Entry 8ARI (electron microscopy, 3.00 A resolution); this record covers chains A and C of the 34 polymer chains in the assembly.

== Chain A (and C) ==
Protein: C-terminal-binding protein 1
Source organism: Homo sapiens
Notes: EC 1.1.1.-; chain C of this document is another copy of the same molecule, construct and numbering; everything in this record applies to it too
UniProt: Q13363 (CTBP1_HUMAN); numbering as in UniProt (aligned over 1-440)
Sequence (457 residues; numbered -16 to 440; the number before each row is that of its first residue; numbers below 1 keep their minus sign (His-16 is residue -16)):
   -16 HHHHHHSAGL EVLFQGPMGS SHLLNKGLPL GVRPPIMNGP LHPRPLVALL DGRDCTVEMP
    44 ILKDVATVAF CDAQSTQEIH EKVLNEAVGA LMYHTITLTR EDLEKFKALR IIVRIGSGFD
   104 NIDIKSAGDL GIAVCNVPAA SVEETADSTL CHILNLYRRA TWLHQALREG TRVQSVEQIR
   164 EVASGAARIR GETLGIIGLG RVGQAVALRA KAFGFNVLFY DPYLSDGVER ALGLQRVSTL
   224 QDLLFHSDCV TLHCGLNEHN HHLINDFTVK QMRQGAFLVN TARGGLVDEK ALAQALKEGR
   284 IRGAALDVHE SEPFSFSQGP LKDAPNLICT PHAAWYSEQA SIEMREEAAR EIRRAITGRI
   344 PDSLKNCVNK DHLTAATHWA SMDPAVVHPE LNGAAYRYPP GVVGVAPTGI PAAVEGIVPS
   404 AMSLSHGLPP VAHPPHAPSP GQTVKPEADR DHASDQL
Unresolved in the structure: -16 to 26, 358-440 (chain C: -16 to 27, 358-440)
Sequence notes: expression tag (-16 to 0)
UniProt features mapped onto this chain:
  - active site: Arg266, Glu295, His315 (Proton donor)
  - binding site (NAD(+)): Ser100, Ile180 to Val185, Asp204, Cys237 to Asn243, Thr264 to Arg266, Asp290, His315 to Trp318
  - site (Cleavage): Asn375, Gly376, Gly387, Val388, His409, Gly410
  - modified residue (Phosphoserine): Ser300, Ser422
  - cross-link: Lys428 (Glycyl lysine isopeptide (Lys-Gly) (interchain with G-Cter in SUMO))
Residues lining bound ligands: NAD (nicotinamide-adenine-dinucleotide): Ser100, Gly101, Thr128, Ile180, Gly181, Leu182, Gly183, Arg184, Val185, Gly186, Tyr203, Asp204, Pro205, Tyr206, Leu207, His236, Cys237, Gly238, Asn240, Asn243, Thr264, Ala265, Arg266, Asp290, Val291, His315, Ala317, Trp318

== How chain A and chain C interact ==
Pairs across the interface (23):
  Pro121(A) - Asp209(C)
  Ala122(A) - Asp209(C)
  Ala122(A) - Gly210(C)
  Glu126(A) - Arg213(C)
  Arg184(A) - Ser208(C)
  Arg184(A) - Asp209(C)  hydrogen bond (side chain-backbone)
  Arg184(A) - Ala214(C)
  Leu191(A) - Ala214(C)
  Leu191(A) - Leu215(C)  hydrophobic
  Ser208(A) - Arg184(C)
  Asp209(A) - Pro121(C)
  Asp209(A) - Ala122(C)
  Asp209(A) - Arg184(C)  hydrogen bond (backbone-side chain)
  Asp209(A) - Asn349(C)
  Gly210(A) - Ala122(C)
  Arg213(A) - Ala123(C)
  Arg213(A) - Glu126(C)
  Arg213(A) - Glu326(C)  salt bridge
  Ala214(A) - Arg184(C)
  Ala214(A) - Leu191(C)
  Leu215(A) - Leu191(C)  hydrophobic
  Glu326(A) - Arg213(C)  salt bridge
  Asn349(A) - Asp209(C)
Other interface residues (no listed pair), chain A (17 interface residues in all): Ala123, Val125, Gln187, Ala188
Other interface residues (no listed pair), chain C (17 interface residues in all): Val125, Gln187, Ala188

== Summary ==
Chain A and chain C each contribute 17 residues to their interface; the contacts include 2 hydrogen bonds and
2 salt bridges. Polar contacts include Arg213(A)-Glu326(C) and Arg184(A)-Asp209(C). Chain A binds NAD.
Both chains are C-terminal-binding protein 1 (Homo sapiens). Entry 8ARI (Cryo-EM structure of human
CtBP1/RAI2(303-362) delta(331-341) filament) was determined by electron microscopy.
